9BUO - chains E and F of the 8 polymer chains in the assembly; structure by electron microscopy, 3.68 A resolution.

== Chain E (and F) ==
Molecule: Light-independent protochlorophyllide reductase iron-sulfur ATP-binding protein
From: Cereibacter sphaeroides
Notes: EC 1.3.7.7; chain F of this document is another copy of the same molecule, construct and numbering; everything in this record applies to it too
Reference sequence: Q9RFD6 (BCHL_RHOS4); numbering as in UniProt (aligned over 1-297)
Chain sequence (318 residues; row label = number of the first residue in the row; numbers below 1 keep their minus sign (Met-20 is residue -20)):
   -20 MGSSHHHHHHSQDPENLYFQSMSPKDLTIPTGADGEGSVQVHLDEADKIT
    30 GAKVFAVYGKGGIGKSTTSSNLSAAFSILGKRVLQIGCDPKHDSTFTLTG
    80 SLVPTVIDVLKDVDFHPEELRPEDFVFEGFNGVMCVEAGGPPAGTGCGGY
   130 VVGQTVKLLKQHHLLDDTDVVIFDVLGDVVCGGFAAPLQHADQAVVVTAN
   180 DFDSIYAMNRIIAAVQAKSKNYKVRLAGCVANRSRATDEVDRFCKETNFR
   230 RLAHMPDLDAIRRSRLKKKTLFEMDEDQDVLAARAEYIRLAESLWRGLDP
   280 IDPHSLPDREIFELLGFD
Disordered / not traced: -20 to 40, 296-297 (chain F: -20 to 28, 294-297)
Sequence notes: initiating methionine (-20); expression tag (-19 to 0); variant Glu289 (Asp in Q9RFD6)
Ion coordination: 4Fe-4S cluster Fe: Cys126 (shared with Gly127(F), Cys160(F) of chain F)
Residues lining bound ligands: 4Fe-4S cluster (SF4): Gly125, Cys126, Gly127, Val131, Gly132, Cys160, Gly161, Gly162

== Chain E / chain F interface ==
Contacting residue pairs (31):
  Gly41(E) with Asp182(F)
  Gly43(E) with Asp182(F)
  Pro69(E) with Tyr185(F)
  Lys70(E) with Asp182(F); Tyr185(F); Asp287(F)
  His71(E) with Asp287(F), salt bridge
  Asp72(E) with Phe181(F); Asp182(F)
  Leu81(E) with Glu292(F)
  Pro120(E) with Arg189(F)
  Gly123(E) with Val159(F)
  Thr124(E) with Lys197(F)
  Val131(E) with Val159(F); Cys160(F), hydrophobic
  Asp157(E) with Asp157(F); Val158(F)
  Val159(E) with Val158(F), hydrophobic
  Gly161(E) with Thr124(F); Gly125(F)
  Gly162(E) with Thr124(F); Gly125(F)
  Asp182(E) with Gly40(F)
  Tyr185(E) with Pro69(F), hydrogen bond (side chain-backbone); Lys70(F)
  Arg189(E) with Gly119(F), hydrogen bond (side chain-backbone); Pro120(F), hydrogen bond (side chain-backbone); Pro121(F); Ala122(F)
  Asp287(E) with His71(F)
  Phe291(E) with Phe75(F), hydrophobic
Interface residues without a listed pair, chain E (25 interface residues in all): Ile42, Gly125, Cys126, Leu294, Gly295
Interface residues without a listed pair, chain F (30 interface residues in all): Gly41, Asp72, Leu81, Cys126, Gly161, Ala196, Ser243, Lys247

== Overview ==
25 residues of chain E and 30 residues of chain F are in contact; the contacts include 3 hydrogen bonds and 1
salt bridge. Among the polar pairs are His71(E)-Asp287(F), Tyr185(E)-Pro69(F) and Arg189(E)-Gly119(F). Bound
to chain E: 4Fe-4S cluster.
Both chains are Light-independent protochlorophyllide reductase iron-sulfur ATP-binding protein (Cereibacter
sphaeroides). Entry 9BUO (CryoEM structure of DPOR in the presence of ADP-AlF3) was determined by electron
microscopy together with 9E7H, 9EFU, 8VQH, 8VQI and 8VQJ from the same study.
